PDB entry 6FML | electron microscopy, 4.34 A resolution (low resolution: residue-level contacts below are approximate; hydrogen-bond / salt-bridge calls are withheld) | chains G and L of the 20 polymer chains in the assembly

Chain G:
Protein: Ino80
Organism: Chaetomium thermophilum (strain DSM 1495 / CBS 144.50 / IMI 039719)
Chain sequence (1856 residues; row label = number of the first residue in the row):
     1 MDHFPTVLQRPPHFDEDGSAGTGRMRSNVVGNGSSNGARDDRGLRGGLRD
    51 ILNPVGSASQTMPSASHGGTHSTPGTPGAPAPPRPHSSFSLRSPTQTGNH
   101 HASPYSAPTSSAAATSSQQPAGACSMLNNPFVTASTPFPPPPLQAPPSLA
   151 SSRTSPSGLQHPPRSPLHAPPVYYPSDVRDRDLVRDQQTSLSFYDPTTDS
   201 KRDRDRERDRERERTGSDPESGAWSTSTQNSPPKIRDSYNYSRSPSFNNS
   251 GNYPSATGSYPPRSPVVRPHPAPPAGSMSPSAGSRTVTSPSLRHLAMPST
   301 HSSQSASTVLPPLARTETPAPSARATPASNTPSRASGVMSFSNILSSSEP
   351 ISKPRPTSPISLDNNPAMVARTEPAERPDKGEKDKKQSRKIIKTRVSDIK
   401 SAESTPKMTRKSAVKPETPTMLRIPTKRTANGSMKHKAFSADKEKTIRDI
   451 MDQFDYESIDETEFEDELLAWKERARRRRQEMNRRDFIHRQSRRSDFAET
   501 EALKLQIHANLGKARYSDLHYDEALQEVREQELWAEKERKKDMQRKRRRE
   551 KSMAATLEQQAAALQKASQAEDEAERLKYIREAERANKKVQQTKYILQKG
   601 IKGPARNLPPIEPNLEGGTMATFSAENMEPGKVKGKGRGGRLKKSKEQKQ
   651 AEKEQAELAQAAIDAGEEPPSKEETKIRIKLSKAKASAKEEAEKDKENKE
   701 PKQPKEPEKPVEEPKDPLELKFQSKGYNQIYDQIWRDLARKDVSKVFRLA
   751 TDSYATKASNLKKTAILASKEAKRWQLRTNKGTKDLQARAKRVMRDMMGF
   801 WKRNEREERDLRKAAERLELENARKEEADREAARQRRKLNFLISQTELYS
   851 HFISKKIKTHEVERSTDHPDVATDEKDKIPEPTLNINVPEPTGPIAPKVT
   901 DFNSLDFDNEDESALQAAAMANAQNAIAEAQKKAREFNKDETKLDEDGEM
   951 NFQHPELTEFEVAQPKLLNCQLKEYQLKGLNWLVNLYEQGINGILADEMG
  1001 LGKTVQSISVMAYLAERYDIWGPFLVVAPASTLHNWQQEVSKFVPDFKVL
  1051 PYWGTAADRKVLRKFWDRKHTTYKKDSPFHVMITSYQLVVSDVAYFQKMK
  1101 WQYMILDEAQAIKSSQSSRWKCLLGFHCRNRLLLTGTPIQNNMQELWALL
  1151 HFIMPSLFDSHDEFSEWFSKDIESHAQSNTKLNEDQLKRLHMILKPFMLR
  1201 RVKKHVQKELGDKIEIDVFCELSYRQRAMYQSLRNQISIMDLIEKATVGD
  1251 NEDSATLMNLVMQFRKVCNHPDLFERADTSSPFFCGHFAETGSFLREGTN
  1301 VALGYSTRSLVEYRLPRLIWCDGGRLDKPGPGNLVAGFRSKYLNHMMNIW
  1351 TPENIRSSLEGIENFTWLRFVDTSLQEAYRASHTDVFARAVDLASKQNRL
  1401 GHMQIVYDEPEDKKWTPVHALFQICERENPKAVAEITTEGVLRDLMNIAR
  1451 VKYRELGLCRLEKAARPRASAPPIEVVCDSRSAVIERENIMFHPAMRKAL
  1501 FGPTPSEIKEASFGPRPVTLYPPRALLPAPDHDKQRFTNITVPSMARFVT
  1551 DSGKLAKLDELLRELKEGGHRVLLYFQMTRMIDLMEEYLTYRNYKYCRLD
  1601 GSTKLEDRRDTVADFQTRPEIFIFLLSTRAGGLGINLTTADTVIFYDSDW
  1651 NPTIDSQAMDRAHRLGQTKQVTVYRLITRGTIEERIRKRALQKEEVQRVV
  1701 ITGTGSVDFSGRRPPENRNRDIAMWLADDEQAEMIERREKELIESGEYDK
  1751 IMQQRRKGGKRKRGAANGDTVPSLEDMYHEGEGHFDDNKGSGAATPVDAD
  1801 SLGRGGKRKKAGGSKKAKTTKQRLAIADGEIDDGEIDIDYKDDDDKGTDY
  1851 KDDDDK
Not modelled in the structure: 1-963, 1243-1252, 1705-1856

Chain L:
Molecule: Nucleosomal DNA Strand 2
Sequence (196 nucleotides; each row starts with the number of its first residue; numbers below 1 keep their minus sign (DT-72 is residue -72)):
   -72 TGGAGAATCCCGGTGCCGAGGCCGCTCAATTGGTCGTAGCAAGCTCTAGC
   -22 ACCGCTTAAACGCACGTACGCGCTGTCCCCCGCGTTTTAACCGCCAAGGG
    28 GATTACTCCCTAGTCTCCAGGCACGTGTCAGATATATACATCCTGTGCAT
    78 GTATTGAACAGCGACCTTGCCGGTGCCAGTCGGATAGTGTTCCGAG
Not modelled in the structure: -72 to -71, 74-123

How chain G and chain L interact:
Pairs across the interface - 14 pairs, chain G then chain L:
  Lys1113(G) - DA63(L)
  Ser1117(G) - DT62(L)
  Ser1118(G) - DA61(L)
  Arg1119(G) - DA61(L)
  Leu1257(G) - DC66(L)
  Leu1257(G) - DA67(L)
  Met1258(G) - DA63(L)
  Met1258(G) - DT64(L)
  Lys1604(G) - DT55(L)
  Arg1629(G) - DT62(L)
  Arg1629(G) - DA63(L)
  Trp1650(G) - DT64(L)
  Trp1650(G) - DA65(L)
  Arg1689(G) - DA65(L)
Interface residues without a listed pair, chain G (11 interface residues in all): Gln1116
Interface residues without a listed pair, chain L (9 interface residues in all): DT60

Overview:
11 residues of chain G and 9 residues of chain L are in contact.
Here chain G is Ino80 (Chaetomium thermophilum (strain DSM 1495 / CBS 144.50 / IMI 039719)) and chain L is
Nucleosomal DNA Strand 2. Entry 6FML (CryoEM Structure INO80core Nucleosome complex) was determined by
electron microscopy, deposited together with 6FHS.
